Entry 4V4V (electron microscopy, 15.00 A resolution (very low resolution: no residue pairs are listed; an interface is given only as per-side residue counts)); this record covers chains B0 and BU of the 52 polymer chains in the assembly.

Chain B0:
Molecule: 23S ribosomal RNA
From: Escherichia coli
Sequence (2740 nucleotides; numbered 16 to 2902; 147 numbers in that range are skipped by the numbering (no residue carries them; nothing is unmodelled there); the number before each row is that of its first residue):
    16 CGUACACGGU GGAUGCCCUG GCAGUCA
    44 AGGCGAUGAA GGACGUGCUA AUCUGCGAUA AGCGUCGGUA AGGUGAUAUG AACCGUU
   102 UAACCGGCGA UUUCCGAAUG GGGAA
   128 CCC
   140 CG
   149 AUCAUU
   161 AUCCA
   172 AAUGAGGCGA ACCGGGGGAA CUGAAACAUC UAAGUACCCC GAGGAAAAGA AAUCAACCGA
   232 GAUUCCCCCA GUAGCGGCGA GCGAACGGGG AGCAGCCC
   271 GAGCCU
   278 AAUCAGUGUG UGUGUU
   295 GUGGAAGCGU CUGGAAAGGC GCGCGAUACA GGGUGACAGC CCCGUACAC
   347 AAUGCACAUG CUGU
   362 AGCUCGAUGA GUAGGGCGGG
   383 C
   385 CGUGGUA
   393 CCUGUCUGAA UAUGGGGGGA CCAUCCUCCA AGGCUAAAUA CUC
   437 UGACUGACCG AUAGUGAACC AGUACCGUGA GGGAAAGGCG AAAAGAACCC CGGCGAGGGG
   497 AGUGAAAAAG AACCUGAAAC CGUGUACGUA CAAGCAGUGG GAGGCACCUU AUGCGUGUUA
   557 UGGCGUGCCU UUUGUAUAAU GGGUCAGCGA CUUAUAUUCU GUAGCAAGGU UAACC
   617 GGGGAGCCGA AGGGAAACCG AGUCUUAAC
   647 GGGCGUUAAG UUGCAGGGUA UAGACCCGAA ACCCGGUGAU CUAGCCAUGG GCAGGUUGAA
   707 GGUUGGGUAA CACUAACUGG AGGACCGAAC CGACUAAUGU UGAAAAAUUA GCGGAUGACU
   767 UGUGGCUGGG GGUGAAAGGC CAAUCAAACC GGGAGAUAGC UGGUUCUCCC CGAAAGCUAU
   827 UUAGGUAGCG CCUCGUGAAU
   848 CAUCUCCGGG GGUAGAGCAC UGUUUCGGCA AGGGGGUC
   891 GACUU
   897 CCAACCCGAU GCAAACUGCG AAUACCGGAG
   928 AUGUUAUCAC GGGAGACACA CGGCGGGUG
   958 UAACGUCCGU CGUGAAGAGG GAAACAACCC AGACCGC
   996 AGCUAAGGUC CCAAAGUCAU GGUUAAGUGG GAAACGAUGU GGGAAGGCCC AGACAGCCAG
  1056 GAUGUUGGCU UAGAAGCAGC CAUCAUUUAA AGAAAGCGUA AUAGCUCACU GGUCGAGUCG
  1116 GCCUGCGCGG AAGAUGUA
  1135 CGGGGCUAAA CCAUGCACCG AAGCUGCGGC AGCGACG
  1173 UUAUGCGUUG UUGGGUAGGG GAGCGUUCUG UA
  1206 GCCUGCGAAG GUGUGCUGUG AGGCAUGCUG GAGGUAUCAG AAGUGCGAAU GCUGACAUAA
  1266 GUAACGAUAA AGCGGGUGAA AAGCCCGCUC GCCGGAAGAC CAAGGGUUCC UGUCCAACGU
  1326 UAAUCGGGGC AGGGUGAGUC GA
  1349 CCCUAAGGCG AGGCCGAAAG GCGUAGUCGA UGGGAAACAG GUUAAUAUUC CUGUACUUGG
  1409 UGUGUGGGUG AUGGAGGGAC GGAGAAGGCU AUGUUAUGCC AAGCUAUGGC UGCUGGUUGG
  1469 UACGCUCAAG GGCGAUCGGG UCAGAAAAUC UACCGGUCAC AUGCCUCAGA CGUAUCGGGA
  1529 GCUUCCUCGG AAGCGAAGUA ACAAA
  1555 GCCCU
  1561 CUUCCAGGAA AAGCUUCUAA ACGUUGAAAC AUGUCAAAUC GUACCCCAAA CCGACACAGG
  1621 UGGUCAGGUA GAGAAUACCA
  1642 GGCGCUUGAG AGAACUCGGG UGAAGGAACU AGGCAAAAUG GUGCCGUAAC UUCGGGAGAA
  1702 GGCACGCUGA U
  1716 UAG
  1728 CUCGC
  1741 CUG
  1746 AUCAGUCGAA GAUACCAGCU GGCUGCAACU GUUUAUUAAA AACACAGCAC UGUGCAAACA
  1806 CGAAAGUGGA CGUAUACGGU GUGACGCCUG CCCGGUGCCG GAAGGUUAA
  1859 UGGGGUU
  1869 GCAA
  1877 AGCUCU
  1887 CGAAGCCCCG GUAAACGGCG GCCGUAACUA UAACGGUCCU AAGGUAGCGA AAUUCCUUGU
  1947 CGGGUAAGUU CCGACCUGCA CGAAUGGCGU AAUGAUGGCC AGGCUGUCUC CACCCGAGAC
  2007 UCAGUGAAAU UGAACUCGCU GUGAAGAUGC AGUGUACCCG CGGCAAGACG GAAAGACCCC
  2067 GUGAACCUUU ACUAUAGCUU GACACUGAAC AUUGAGCCUU GAUGUGUAGG AUAGGUGGGA
  2127 GGCUUUGAAG UGUGGACGCC AGUCUGCAUG GAGCCGGCCU UGAAAUACCA CCCUUUAAUG
  2187 UUUGAUGUUC UAAC
  2207 CCG
  2211 AAUCCGG
  2223 GGACAGUGUC UGGUGGGUAG UUUGACUGGG GCGGUCUCCU CCUAAAGAGU AACGGAGGAG
  2283 CACGAAGGUU GGCUAAUCCU GG
  2310 CAUCAGGAGG UUAGUGCAAU GGCAUAAGCC AGCUUGACUG CGAGCGUGAC GGCGCGAGCA
  2370 GGUGCGAAAG CAGGUCAUAG UGAUCCGGUG GU
  2403 CUGAAUGGAA GGGCCAUCG
  2423 UCAACGGA
  2433 AAAGGUACUC CGGGGAUAAC AGGCUGAUAC CGCCCAAGAG UUCAUAUCGA CGGCGGUGUU
  2493 UGGCACCUCG AUGUCGGCUC AUCACAUCCU GGGGCUGAAG UAGGUCCCAA GGGUAUGGCU
  2553 GUUCGCCAUU UAAAGUGGUA CGCGAGCUGG GUUUAGAACG UCGUGAGACA GUUCGGUCCC
  2613 UAUCUGCCGU GGGCG
  2631 GAGAACUGAG GGGGGCUGCU CCUAGUACGA GAGGACCGGA GUGGACGCAU CACUGGUGUU
  2691 CGGGUUGUCA
  2702 GCCA
  2707 UGGCACUGCC CGGUAGCUAA AUGCGG
  2734 AGAGAUAAGU GCUGAAAGCA UCUAAGCACG AAACUUGCCC CGAGAUGAGU UCUCCC
  2808 GAAGGAACGU UGAAGACGAC GACGUUGAUA GGCCGGGUGU GUAAGCGCAG CAAUGCGUUG
  2868 AGCUAACCGG UACUAAUGAA CCGAGGUCUU GACCA

Chain BU:
Protein: 50S ribosomal protein L27
From: Escherichia coli
Reference sequence: P0A7L8 (RL27_ECOLI); residues 1-84 here = UniProt positions 1-84
Amino-acid sequence (84 residues; each row starts with the number of its first residue):
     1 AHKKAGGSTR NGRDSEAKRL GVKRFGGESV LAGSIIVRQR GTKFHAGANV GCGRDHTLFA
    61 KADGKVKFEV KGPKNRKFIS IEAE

Chain B0 / chain BU interface:
At this resolution (15 A) residue pairs are not listed: 33 residues of chain B0 and 33 of chain BU lie at the interface.

Summary:
Chain B0 and chain BU each contribute 33 residues to their interface.
Chain B0 is 23S ribosomal RNA and chain BU is 50S ribosomal protein L27, both from Escherichia coli; the
structure, Structure of a pre-translocational E. coli ribosome obtained by fitting atomic models for RNA and
protein ..., was determined by electron microscopy, deposited together with 4V4W.
